8UMD - chains C and D of the 6 polymer chains in the assembly; structure by electron microscopy, 3.60 A resolution.

# Chain C
Name: Flagellar motor switch protein FliM
Source organism: Salmonella enterica subsp. enterica serovar Typhimurium
UniProtKB: A0A0D6FLG5 (A0A0D6FLG5_SALTM); residue numbers follow UniProt; this construct covers 1-334
Sequence (334 residues; row label = number of the first residue in the row):
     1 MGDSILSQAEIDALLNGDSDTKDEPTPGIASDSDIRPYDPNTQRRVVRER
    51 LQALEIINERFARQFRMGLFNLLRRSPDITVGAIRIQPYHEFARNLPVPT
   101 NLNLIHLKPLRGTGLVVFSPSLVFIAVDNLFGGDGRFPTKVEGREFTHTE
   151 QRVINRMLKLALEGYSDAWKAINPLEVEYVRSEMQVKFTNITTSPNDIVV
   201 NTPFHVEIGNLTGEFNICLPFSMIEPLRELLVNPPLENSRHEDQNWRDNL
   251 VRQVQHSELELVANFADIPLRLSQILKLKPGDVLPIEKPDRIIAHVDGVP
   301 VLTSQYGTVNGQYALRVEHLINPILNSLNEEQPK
Disordered / not traced: 1-33, 324-334

# Chain D
Name: Flagellar motor switch protein FliN
Source organism: Salmonella enterica subsp. enterica serovar Typhimurium
UniProtKB: A0A0D6FLI0 (A0A0D6FLI0_SALTM); residues 1-137 here = UniProt positions 1-137
Sequence (137 residues; numbered 1 to 137; the number before each row is that of its first residue):
     1 MSDMNNPSDENTGALDDLWADALNEQKATTTKSAADAVFQQLGGGDVSGA
    51 MQDIDLIMDIPVKLTVELGRTRMTIKELLRLTQGSVVALDGLAGEPLDIL
   101 INGYLIAQGEVVVVADKYGVRITDIITPSERMRRLSR
Disordered / not traced: 1-54, 136-137

# Chain C / chain D interface
Residue-residue contacts (99):
  Val-254(C) / Ile-75(D)
  Gln-255(C) / Thr-74(D)
  Gln-255(C) / Lys-76(D)  hydrogen bond (backbone-side chain)
  His-256(C) / Lys-76(D)  hydrogen bond
  Ser-257(C) / Thr-74(D)
  Ser-257(C) / Ile-75(D)  hydrogen bond (backbone-backbone)
  Glu-258(C) / Arg-72(D)
  Glu-258(C) / Met-73(D)
  Glu-258(C) / Thr-74(D)
  Leu-259(C) / Thr-71(D)
  Leu-259(C) / Arg-72(D)  hydrogen bond (backbone-side chain)
  Leu-259(C) / Met-73(D)  hydrogen bond (backbone-backbone)
  Leu-259(C) / Ile-75(D)  hydrophobic
  Leu-259(C) / Leu-78(D)  hydrophobic
  Glu-260(C) / Arg-72(D)  salt bridge
  Leu-261(C) / Gly-69(D)
  Leu-261(C) / Arg-70(D)
  Leu-261(C) / Thr-71(D)
  Leu-261(C) / Met-73(D)  hydrophobic
  Val-262(C) / Gly-69(D)
  Ala-263(C) / Glu-67(D)
  Ala-263(C) / Leu-68(D)  hydrogen bond (backbone-backbone)
  Ala-263(C) / Gly-69(D)  hydrogen bond (backbone-backbone)
  Asn-264(C) / Thr-65(D)
  Asn-264(C) / Val-66(D)
  Phe-265(C) / Val-66(D)  hydrogen bond (backbone-backbone)
  Phe-265(C) / Leu-68(D)  hydrophobic
  Phe-265(C) / Leu-97(D)  hydrophobic
  Phe-265(C) / Val-111(D)  hydrophobic
  Ala-266(C) / Thr-65(D)
  Ala-266(C) / Val-66(D)  hydrogen bond (backbone-backbone)
  Asp-267(C) / Lys-63(D)  salt bridge
  Asp-267(C) / Leu-64(D)
  Ile-268(C) / Lys-63(D)
  Ile-268(C) / Leu-64(D)  hydrogen bond (backbone-backbone)
  Pro-269(C) / Val-62(D)
  Pro-269(C) / Lys-63(D)
  Leu-270(C) / Pro-61(D)
  Leu-270(C) / Val-62(D)  hydrogen bond (backbone-backbone)
  Arg-271(C) / Asp-59(D)  hydrogen bond (side chain-backbone)
  Arg-271(C) / Ile-60(D)
  Arg-271(C) / Pro-61(D)
  Leu-272(C) / Ile-57(D)
  Leu-272(C) / Asp-59(D)  hydrogen bond (backbone-backbone)
  Leu-272(C) / Ile-60(D)
  Leu-272(C) / Val-62(D)  hydrophobic
  Ser-273(C) / Met-58(D)  hydrogen bond (side chain-backbone)
  Ile-275(C) / Val-62(D)  hydrophobic
  Ile-275(C) / Leu-64(D)  hydrophobic
  Leu-278(C) / Ile-122(D)  hydrophobic
  Leu-278(C) / Ile-125(D)
  Lys-279(C) / Ile-125(D)
  Pro-280(C) / Ile-122(D)
  Pro-280(C) / Ile-125(D)
  Gly-281(C) / Arg-121(D)
  Gly-281(C) / Ile-122(D)  hydrogen bond (backbone-backbone)
  Asp-282(C) / Val-120(D)
  Asp-282(C) / Arg-121(D)
  Asp-282(C) / Ile-122(D)  hydrogen bond (backbone-backbone)
  Val-283(C) / Val-114(D)  hydrophobic
  Val-283(C) / Val-120(D)
  Leu-284(C) / Gly-119(D)
  Leu-284(C) / Val-120(D)  hydrogen bond (backbone-backbone)
  Leu-284(C) / Ile-122(D)  hydrophobic
  Ile-286(C) / Tyr-118(D)
  Ile-286(C) / Gly-119(D)
  Lys-288(C) / Lys-117(D)
  Lys-288(C) / Tyr-118(D)  hydrogen bond (side chain-backbone)
  Val-301(C) / Leu-78(D)  hydrophobic
  Tyr-306(C) / Leu-68(D)  hydrophobic
  Thr-308(C) / Ala-93(D)
  Gly-311(C) / Leu-92(D)
  Gly-311(C) / Ala-93(D)  hydrogen bond (backbone-backbone)
  Gln-312(C) / Leu-89(D)
  Gln-312(C) / Gly-91(D)
  Gln-312(C) / Leu-92(D)
  Gln-312(C) / Ala-93(D)
  Tyr-313(C) / Leu-68(D)  hydrophobic
  Tyr-313(C) / Ala-88(D)
  Tyr-313(C) / Leu-89(D)  hydrogen bond (backbone-backbone)
  Tyr-313(C) / Gly-91(D)  hydrogen bond (backbone-backbone)
  Tyr-313(C) / Leu-92(D)
  Tyr-313(C) / Gly-94(D)
  Tyr-313(C) / Glu-95(D)
  Tyr-313(C) / Leu-97(D)  hydrophobic
  Ala-314(C) / Val-86(D)  hydrophobic
  Ala-314(C) / Val-87(D)
  Leu-315(C) / Ser-85(D)
  Leu-315(C) / Val-86(D)
  Leu-315(C) / Val-87(D)  hydrogen bond (backbone-backbone)
  Leu-315(C) / Leu-89(D)  hydrophobic
  Arg-316(C) / Ser-85(D)
  Val-317(C) / Leu-81(D)  hydrophobic
  Val-317(C) / Thr-82(D)
  Val-317(C) / Gln-83(D)
  Val-317(C) / Gly-84(D)  hydrogen bond (backbone-backbone)
  Val-317(C) / Ser-85(D)  hydrogen bond (backbone-backbone)
  Glu-318(C) / Gln-83(D)
  Leu-320(C) / Leu-81(D)
Interface residues without a listed pair, chain C (47 interface residues in all): Arg-252, Leu-276, Ile-292, Leu-302, Val-309
Interface residues without a listed pair, chain D (49 interface residues in all): Leu-79, Asp-90, Ile-106, Asp-116

# Overview
47 residues of chain C and 49 residues of chain D are in contact; the contacts include 24 hydrogen bonds and 2
salt bridges. Polar contacts include Glu-260(C)/Arg-72(D), Asp-267(C)/Lys-63(D) and Gln-255(C)/Lys-76(D).
Here chain C is Flagellar motor switch protein FliM and chain D is Flagellar motor switch protein FliN, both
from Salmonella enterica subsp. enterica serovar Typhimurium. Entry 8UMD (Cryo-EM structure of a single
subunit of a Counterclockwise-locked form of the Salmonella enterica Typhimurium flagellar ...) was determined
by electron microscopy together with 8UCS, 8UMX, 8UOX and 8UPL from the same study.
